Entry 6X7V (X-ray diffraction, 2.30 A resolution); this record covers chains A and B.

[Chain A (and B)]
Name: U8 snoRNA-decapping enzyme
Organism: Homo sapiens
Notes: EC 3.6.1.62, 3.6.1.64; chain B of this document is another copy of the same molecule, construct and numbering; everything in this record applies to it too
UniProt: Q96DE0 (NUD16_HUMAN); numbering as in UniProt (aligned over 1-195)
Chain sequence (195 residues; row label = number of the first residue in the row):
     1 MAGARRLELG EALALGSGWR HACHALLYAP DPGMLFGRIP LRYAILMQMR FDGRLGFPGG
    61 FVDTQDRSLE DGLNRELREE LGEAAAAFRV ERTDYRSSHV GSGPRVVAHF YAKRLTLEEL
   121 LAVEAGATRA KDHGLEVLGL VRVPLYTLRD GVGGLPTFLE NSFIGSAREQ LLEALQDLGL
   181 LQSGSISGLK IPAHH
Unresolved in the structure: 1-19, 101-104, 181-195 (chain B: 1-17, 64-65, 101-103, 181-195)
UniProt features mapped onto this chain:
  - motif: Phe61 to Gly82 (Nudix box)
  - binding site (substrate): His24, Arg50, Phe57, Gln170
  - binding site (Mn(2+)): Gly59, Glu76, Glu80, His99, Glu173
Ion coordination: Mn2+: His99, Glu173 (shared with 2 residues of chain C)
What the authors report for this chain:
  - conformationally variable residues (order/disorder transition): Gly101 to Val106

[Chain A / chain B interface]
Pairs across the interface (62; chain A residue first):
  Leu35(A) with Leu135(B)
  Phe36(A) with Phe51(B), hydrophobic
  Leu41(A) with Gly134(B); Leu135(B), hydrophobic
  Met49(A) with Val141(B), hydrophobic; Phe158(B), hydrophobic
  Phe51(A) with Leu35(B), hydrophobic; Phe36(B), hydrophobic; Pro144(B); Tyr146(B), hydrogen bond (backbone-side chain); Leu148(B), hydrophobic; Gly154(B)
  Asp52(A) with Leu148(B); Gly153(B); Gly154(B), hydrogen bond (backbone-backbone); Thr157(B)
  Gly53(A) with Thr157(B); Asn161(B), hydrogen bond (backbone-side chain)
  Arg54(A) with Thr157(B)
  Glu124(A) with Thr128(B); His133(B), salt bridge
  Ala125(A) with Thr128(B)
  Thr128(A) with Leu121(B); Glu124(B), hydrogen bond (side chain-backbone); Ala125(B)
  His133(A) with Leu121(B); Glu124(B), salt bridge; Arg142(B)
  Gly134(A) with Leu41(B); Arg142(B)
  Leu135(A) with Met34(B); Leu35(B)
  Glu136(A) with Leu35(B); Phe36(B)
  Leu138(A) with Val141(B); Arg142(B), hydrogen bond (backbone-backbone); Pro144(B)
  Gly139(A) with Leu140(B)
  Leu140(A) with Gly139(B); Leu140(B)
  Val141(A) with Met49(B), hydrophobic; Leu138(B)
  Arg142(A) with His133(B); Gly134(B); Leu138(B), hydrogen bond (backbone-backbone)
  Pro144(A) with Phe51(B)
  Tyr146(A) with Phe51(B), hydrogen bond (side chain-backbone); Leu138(B)
  Leu148(A) with Phe51(B), hydrophobic; Asp52(B)
  Gly153(A) with Asp52(B)
  Gly154(A) with Asp52(B), hydrogen bond (backbone-backbone)
  Thr157(A) with Asp52(B); Gly53(B); Arg54(B); Ser162(B)
  Asn161(A) with Met49(B); Gly53(B), hydrogen bond (side chain-backbone); Asn161(B); Ser162(B), hydrogen bond (side chain-backbone)
  Ser162(A) with Thr157(B); Asn161(B), hydrogen bond (backbone-side chain)
Also at the interface, not in a pair above, chain A (32 interface residues in all): Met34, Leu121, Phe158, Glu160
Also at the interface, not in a pair above, chain B (33 interface residues in all): Leu55, Glu136, Glu160

[In short]
Chain A and chain B form an interface of 32 and 33 residues respectively, with 11 hydrogen bonds and 2 salt
bridges. Polar pairs include Glu124(A)-His133(B), Phe51(A)-Tyr146(B) and Gly53(A)-Asn161(B). His99(A) and
Glu173(A) coordinate Mn2+. Curated annotation (UniProt) lists 4 substrate-binding residues and 5 Mn2+-binding
residues on chain A. From the paper: conformational variability at Gly101(A).
Both chains are U8 snoRNA-decapping enzyme (Homo sapiens). Entry 6X7V (Crystal Structure of the Human Nudix
Hydrolase Nudt16) was determined by X-ray diffraction (same publication as 6X7U).
